3KLV - chains A and C of the 3 polymer chains in the assembly; structure by X-ray diffraction, 2.60 A resolution.

# Chain A
Protein: 3D polymerase
From: Foot-and-mouth disease virus - type C
Notes: EC 2.7.7.48
UniProt: Q9QCE3 (Q9QCE3_9PICO); residues 1-470 here correspond to UniProt positions 1858-2327 (UniProt number = residue number + 1857)
Sequence (476 residues; numbered 1 to 476; the number before each row is that of its first residue):
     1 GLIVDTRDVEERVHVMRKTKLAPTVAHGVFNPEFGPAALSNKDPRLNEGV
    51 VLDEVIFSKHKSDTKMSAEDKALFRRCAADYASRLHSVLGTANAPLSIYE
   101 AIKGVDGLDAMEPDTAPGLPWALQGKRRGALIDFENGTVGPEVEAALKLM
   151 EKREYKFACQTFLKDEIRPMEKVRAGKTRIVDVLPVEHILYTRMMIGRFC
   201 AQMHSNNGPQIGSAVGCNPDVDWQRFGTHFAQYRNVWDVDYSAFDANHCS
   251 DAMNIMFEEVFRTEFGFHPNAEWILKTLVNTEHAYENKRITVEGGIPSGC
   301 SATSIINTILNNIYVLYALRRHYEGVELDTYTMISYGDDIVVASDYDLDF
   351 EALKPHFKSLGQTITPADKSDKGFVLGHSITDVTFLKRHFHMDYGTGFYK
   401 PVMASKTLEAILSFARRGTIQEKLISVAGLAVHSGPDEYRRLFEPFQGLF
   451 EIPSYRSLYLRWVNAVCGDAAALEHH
Sequence notes: engineered mutation Ser62 (Gly1919 in Q9QCE3), Ile296 (Met2153 in Q9QCE3); expression tag (471-476)
Metal / ion sites: Mg2+ site 1: Asp63, Glu293; Mg2+ site 2: Asp238, Asp339
Reported in the primary citation:
  - binding site for the 7-nt RNA strand: Cys300, Ser301, Ala302
  - binding site for the 5-nt RNA strand (chain C): Ser304
  - conformationally variable residues (loop rearrangement): Ser298 to Ala302
  - mutagenesis - G62S/M296I: decreased catalytic activity
  - mutagenesis - M296I: unchanged catalytic activity on poly(A)-oligo(dT)15
  - mutagenesis - G62S: decreased catalytic activity on RMP
  - mutagenesis - G62S: decreased growth

# Chain C
Molecule: 5-nt RNA strand
Sequence (5 nucleotides; row label = number of the first residue in the row):
   916 GGCCC

# Chain A / chain C interface
Pairs across the interface (20):
  Ser304(A) - C920(C)  hydrogen bond to the base
  Tyr336(A) - C920(C)  base contact
  Asp338(A) - C920(C)  hydrogen bond to the sugar
  Asp339(A) - C920(C)  phosphate contact
  Leu386(A) - C919(C)  sugar contact
  Leu386(A) - C920(C)  sugar contact
  Lys387(A) - C919(C)  phosphate contact
  Lys387(A) - C920(C)  salt bridge to the phosphate
  Arg388(A) - C918(C)  sugar contact
  Arg388(A) - C919(C)  sugar contact
  Ile411(A) - C918(C)  phosphate contact
  Ile411(A) - C919(C)  phosphate contact
  Arg416(A) - G917(C)  salt bridge to the phosphate
  Thr419(A) - G916(C)  phosphate contact
  Thr419(A) - G917(C)  hydrogen bond to the phosphate
  Glu422(A) - G916(C)  hydrogen bond to the sugar
  Lys423(A) - G917(C)  phosphate contact
  Lys423(A) - C918(C)  salt bridge to the phosphate
  Ser426(A) - G916(C)  base contact
  Ser426(A) - G917(C)  hydrogen bond to the sugar
Also at the interface, not in a pair above, chain A (17 interface residues in all): Gly337, Met403, Thr407, Leu430

# Summary
17 residues of chain A face 5 of chain C across their interface; the contacts include 5 hydrogen bonds and 3
salt bridges. Among the polar pairs are Ser304(A)-C920(C), Asp338(A)-C920(C) and Glu422(A)-G916(C). The paper
reports a binding site for the 7-nt RNA strand at Cys300(A), Ser301(A) and Ala302(A); G62S/M296I of chain A
reduce catalytic activity; 3 substitutions were tested in all.
Here chain A is 3D polymerase (Foot-and-mouth disease virus - type C) and chain C is a 5-nt RNA strand. Entry
3KLV (M296I G62S mutant of foot-and-mouth disease virus RNA-polymerase in complex with a template- primer RNA)
was determined by X-ray diffraction together with 3KMQ, 3KMS, 3KNA and 3KOA from the same study.
